8GQV - chains A and B of the 3 polymer chains in the assembly; structure by X-ray diffraction, 2.40 A resolution.

[Chain A]
Molecule: MHC class I antigen
Source organism: Sus scrofa
Reference sequence: E3WHS2 (E3WHS2_PIG); residues 1-275 here correspond to UniProt positions 25-299 (UniProt number = residue number + 24)
Sequence (275 residues; numbered 1 to 275; the number before each row is that of its first residue):
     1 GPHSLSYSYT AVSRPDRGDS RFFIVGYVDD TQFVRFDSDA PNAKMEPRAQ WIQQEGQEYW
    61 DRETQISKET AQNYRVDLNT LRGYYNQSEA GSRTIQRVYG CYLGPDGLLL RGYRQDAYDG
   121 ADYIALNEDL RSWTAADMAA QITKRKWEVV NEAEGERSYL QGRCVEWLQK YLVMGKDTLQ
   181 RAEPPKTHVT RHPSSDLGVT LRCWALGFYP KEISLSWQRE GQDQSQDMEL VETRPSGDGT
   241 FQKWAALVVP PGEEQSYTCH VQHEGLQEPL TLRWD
Disulfides: Cys-101/Cys-164, Cys-203/Cys-259
Reported in the primary citation:
  - specificity-determining residues: Arg-62, Ile-66, Arg-163, Trp-167

[Chain B]
Molecule: beta 2 microglobulin
Source organism: Sus scrofa
Reference sequence: Q07717 (B2MG_PIG); residues 1-98 here correspond to UniProt positions 21-118 (UniProt number = residue number + 20)
Sequence (98 residues; row label = number of the first residue in the row):
     1 VARPPKVQVY SRHPAENGKP NYLNCYVSGF HPPQIEIDLL KNGEKMNAEQ SDLSFSKDWS
    61 FYLLVHTEFT PNAVDQYSCR VKHVTLDKPK IVKWDRDH
Disulfides: Cys-25/Cys-79

[Chain A / chain B interface]
Pairs across the interface (55; chain A residue first):
  Ser-8(A) with Phe-55(B)
  Tyr-9(A) with Phe-55(B)
  Thr-10(A) with Phe-55(B); Phe-61(B)
  Val-25(A) with Asp-52(B); Leu-53(B); Ser-54(B)
  Tyr-27(A) with Ser-54(B), hydrogen bond; Tyr-62(B), hydrogen bond
  Gln-32(A) with Asp-52(B), hydrogen bond
  Arg-35(A) with Asp-52(B), salt bridge
  Arg-48(A) with Asp-52(B), salt bridge
  Thr-94(A) with His-31(B)
  Gln-96(A) with His-31(B), hydrogen bond; Phe-55(B); Trp-59(B), hydrogen bond (side chain-backbone); Phe-61(B)
  Arg-97(A) with Phe-55(B)
  Val-98(A) with Phe-55(B), hydrophobic; Trp-59(B), hydrophobic
  Gln-115(A) with Lys-57(B), hydrogen bond; Trp-59(B)
  Asp-116(A) with Trp-59(B)
  Ala-117(A) with Trp-59(B)
  Asp-119(A) with Val-1(B); His-31(B)
  Gly-120(A) with Arg-3(B), hydrogen bond (backbone-side chain); His-31(B); Trp-59(B)
  Asp-122(A) with Trp-59(B), hydrogen bond
  His-192(A) with Asp-97(B)
  Arg-202(A) with Asp-97(B), hydrogen bond (side chain-backbone); His-98(B)
  Trp-204(A) with Asp-97(B); His-98(B)
  Leu-206(A) with Pro-14(B), hydrophobic
  Val-231(A) with Gln-8(B)
  Glu-232(A) with Lys-6(B), salt bridge; Gln-8(B), hydrogen bond (backbone-side chain); Ser-28(B), hydrogen bond
  Arg-234(A) with Gln-8(B), hydrogen bond; Tyr-10(B); His-98(B), hydrogen bond
  Pro-235(A) with Tyr-10(B), hydrogen bond (backbone-side chain); Asn-24(B); Tyr-26(B)
  Ser-236(A) with Arg-12(B), hydrogen bond (backbone-side chain); Asn-24(B), hydrogen bond (backbone-side chain)
  Gly-237(A) with Arg-12(B); Leu-64(B)
  Asp-238(A) with Arg-12(B), salt bridge
  Gln-242(A) with Tyr-10(B); Ser-11(B), hydrogen bond (side chain-backbone); Arg-12(B), hydrogen bond (side chain-backbone)
  Trp-244(A) with His-98(B)
Interface residues without a listed pair, chain A (34 interface residues in all): Phe-23, His-188, Thr-233
Interface residues without a listed pair, chain B (24 interface residues in all): Arg-96

[In short]
Chain A and chain B form an interface of 34 and 24 residues respectively, with 18 hydrogen bonds and 4 salt
bridges. Polar pairs include Arg-35(A)/Asp-52(B), Arg-48(A)/Asp-52(B) and Glu-232(A)/Lys-6(B). The paper
reports specificity determinants Arg-62(A), Ile-66(A) and Arg-163(A) among others.
Here chain A is MHC class I antigen and chain B is beta 2 microglobulin, both from Sus scrofa. Entry 8GQV (The
Crystal Structures of a Swine SLA-2*HB01 Molecules Complexed with a CTL epitope from Asia1 serotype ...) was
determined by X-ray diffraction (same publication as 8GQW).
